9MVZ - chains D and C of the 9 polymer chains in the assembly; structure by electron microscopy, 2.81 A resolution.

== Chain D ==
Protein: MmpL5 protein
Organism: Mycolicibacterium smegmatis
Reference sequence: A0QS80 (A0QS80_MYCS2); residues 1-967 here = UniProt positions 1-967
Amino-acid sequence (967 residues; row label = number of the first residue in the row):
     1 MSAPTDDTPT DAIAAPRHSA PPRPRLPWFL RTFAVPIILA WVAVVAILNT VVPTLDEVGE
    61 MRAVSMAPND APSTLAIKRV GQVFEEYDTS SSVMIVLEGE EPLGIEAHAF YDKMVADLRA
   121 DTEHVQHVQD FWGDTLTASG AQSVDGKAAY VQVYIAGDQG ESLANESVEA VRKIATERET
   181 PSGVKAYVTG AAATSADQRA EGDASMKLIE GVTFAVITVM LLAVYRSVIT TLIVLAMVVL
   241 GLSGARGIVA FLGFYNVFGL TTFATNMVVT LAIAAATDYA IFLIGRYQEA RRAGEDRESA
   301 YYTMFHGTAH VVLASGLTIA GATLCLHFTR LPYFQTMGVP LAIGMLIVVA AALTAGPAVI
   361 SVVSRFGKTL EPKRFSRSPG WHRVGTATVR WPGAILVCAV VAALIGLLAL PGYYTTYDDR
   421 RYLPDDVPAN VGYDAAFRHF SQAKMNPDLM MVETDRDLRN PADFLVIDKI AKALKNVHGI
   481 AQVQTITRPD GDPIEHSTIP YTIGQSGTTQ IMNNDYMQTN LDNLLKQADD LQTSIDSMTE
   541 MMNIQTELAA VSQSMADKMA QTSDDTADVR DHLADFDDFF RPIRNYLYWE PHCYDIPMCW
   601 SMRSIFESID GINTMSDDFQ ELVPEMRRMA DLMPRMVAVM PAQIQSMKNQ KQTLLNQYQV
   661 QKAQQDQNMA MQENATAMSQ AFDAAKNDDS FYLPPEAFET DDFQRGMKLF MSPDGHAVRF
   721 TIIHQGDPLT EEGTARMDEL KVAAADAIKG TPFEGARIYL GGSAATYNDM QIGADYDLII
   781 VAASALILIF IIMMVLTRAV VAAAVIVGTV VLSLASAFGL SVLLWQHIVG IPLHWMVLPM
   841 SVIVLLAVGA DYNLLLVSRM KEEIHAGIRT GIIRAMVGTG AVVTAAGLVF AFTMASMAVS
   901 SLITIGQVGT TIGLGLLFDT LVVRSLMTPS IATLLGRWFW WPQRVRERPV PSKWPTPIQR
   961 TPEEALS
Disordered / not traced: 1-19, 958-967
Disulfides: Cys593-Cys599
Small-molecule neighbours: 4'-phosphopantetheine (PNS): Trp938, Trp941, Arg944

== Chain C ==
Protein: MmpS5 protein
Organism: Mycolicibacterium smegmatis
Reference sequence: A0QS79 (A0QS79_MYCS2); numbering as in UniProt (aligned over 1-138)
Amino-acid sequence (138 residues; row label = number of the first residue in the row):
     1 MLGRIWLPVL IVVAVAAGAL IVMNVRTVFG SNPVVVTEKT SDNAEDFNPK VVTYEIFGSG
    61 SSAVINYMDL EGMPQRVEST PLPWSLTLQT TLPSVMPHIM AQGDGDSITC RVTVDDVVKE
   121 ERTATGMNAE TFCYVKAA
Disordered / not traced: 1
Disulfides: Cys110-Cys133

== Chain D / chain C interface ==
Residue-residue contacts (36; chain D residue first):
  His108(D) with Phe47(C)
  Thr135(D) with Phe47(C); Asn48(C)
  Leu136(D) with Pro93(C), hydrophobic
  Ser139(D) with Asp42(C); Asn43(C)
  Gln142(D) with Asn43(C), hydrogen bond
  Ser143(D) with Asn43(C), hydrogen bond (backbone-side chain)
  Val144(D) with Ser41(C); Asn43(C)
  Gly146(D) with Asn43(C)
  Asp492(D) with Asp42(C)
  Ile494(D) with Pro93(C), hydrophobic
  Glu495(D) with Pro93(C)
  His496(D) with Leu92(C); Ser94(C)
  Gln505(D) with Met68(C); Gly72(C), hydrogen bond (side chain-backbone)
  Thr508(D) with Met68(C)
  Met512(D) with Asn66(C), hydrogen bond (backbone-side chain); Met68(C), hydrophobic; Met100(C), hydrophobic
  Asn513(D) with Met100(C)
  Asp515(D) with Val64(C); Arg76(C), salt bridge
  Tyr516(D) with Val64(C), hydrogen bond (side chain-backbone); Asn66(C); Met100(C), hydrophobic; Ala101(C); Gln102(C); Glu130(C)
  Thr676(D) with Met73(C), hydrogen bond
  Gln680(D) with Met73(C), hydrogen bond
  Glu696(D) with Lys136(C), salt bridge
  Asp702(D) with Lys50(C), salt bridge; Pro93(C)
Interface residues without a listed pair, chain D (30 interface residues in all): Ile105, Asp490, Thr509, Ile511, Pro694, Ala697, Thr700, Phe703
Interface residues without a listed pair, chain C (28 interface residues in all): Lys39, Ile65, Tyr67, Pro74, His98, Ile99, Ala137, Ala138

== Summary ==
Chain D and chain C form an interface of 30 and 28 residues respectively, with 7 hydrogen bonds and 3 salt
bridges. Polar contacts include Asp515(D)-Arg76(C), Glu696(D)-Lys136(C) and Asp702(D)-Lys50(C). Chain D binds
4'-phosphopantetheine.
Chain D is MmpL5 protein and chain C is MmpS5 protein, both from Mycolicibacterium smegmatis; the structure,
Tripartite complex of MmpL5-S5-AcpM from Mycolicibacterium smegmatis, was determined by electron microscopy.
